Entry 5N60 (electron microscopy, 7.70 A resolution (low resolution: residue-level contacts below are approximate; hydrogen-bond / salt-bridge calls are withheld)); this record covers chains Q and R of the 18 polymer chains in the assembly.

# Chain Q
Name: RNA polymerase I-specific transcription initiation factor RRN7
Organism: Saccharomyces cerevisiae (strain ATCC 204508 / S288c)
UniProtKB: P40992 (RRN7_YEAST); residues 1-514 here = UniProt positions 1-514
Amino-acid sequence (514 residues; numbered 1 to 514; the number before each row is that of its first residue):
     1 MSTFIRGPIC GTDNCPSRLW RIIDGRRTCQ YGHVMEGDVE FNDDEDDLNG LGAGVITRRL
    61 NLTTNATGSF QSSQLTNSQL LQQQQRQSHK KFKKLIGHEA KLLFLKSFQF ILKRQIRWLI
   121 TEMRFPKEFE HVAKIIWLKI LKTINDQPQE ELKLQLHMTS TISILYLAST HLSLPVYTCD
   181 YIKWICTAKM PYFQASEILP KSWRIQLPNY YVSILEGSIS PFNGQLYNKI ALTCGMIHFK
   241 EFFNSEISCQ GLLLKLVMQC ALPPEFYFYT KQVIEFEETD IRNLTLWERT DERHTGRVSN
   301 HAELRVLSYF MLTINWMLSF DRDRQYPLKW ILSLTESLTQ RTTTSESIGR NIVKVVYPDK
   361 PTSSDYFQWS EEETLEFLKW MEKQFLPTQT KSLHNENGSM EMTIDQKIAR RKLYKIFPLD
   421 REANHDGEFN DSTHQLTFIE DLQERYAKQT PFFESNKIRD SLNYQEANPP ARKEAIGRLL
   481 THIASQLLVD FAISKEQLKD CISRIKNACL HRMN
Unresolved in the structure: 1-2, 36-93, 200-203, 391-404, 421-431, 454-468
Ion coordination: Zn2+: C10, C15, C29
Swiss-Prot annotation at these positions:
  - zinc finger: T3 to E36 (RRN7-type)
  - region: G37 to A66 (B-reader), T67 to K101 (B-linker)
  - binding site (Zn(2+)): C10, C15, C29, H33
  - mutagenesis: C29 (C29A: Impaired binding to Pol I), H33 (H33S: Impaired binding to Pol I)

# Chain R
Name: RNA polymerase I-specific transcription initiation factor RRN11
Organism: Saccharomyces cerevisiae (strain ATCC 204508 / S288c)
UniProtKB: Q04712 (RRN11_YEAST); residue numbers follow UniProt; this construct covers 1-507
Amino-acid sequence (507 residues; row label = number of the first residue in the row):
     1 MFEVPITLTN RKFAQRRKLK YQYINYISRR FDRISKKSTT TDSLPTPENS AAENNDEEEG
    61 QNSEAGTYRR SVLQQKKRRR ERHWRSVVGE IYSTTESETD SQEEETEEGG EHDTGIDKED
   121 SDEERKFWKK YEKPEKSFEI WRTVSSQNKQ PINKQKMTYH NFKKIEKIPL RKMEIPLLHC
   181 TKENKLYFQS ISRGLEPLKT STSEVRNYRT RHIVTLTDLL HLNVSRHNWS LAYKIFATLI
   241 RIPGVQIKSL WGIGVEILDN LSNSSSGLDF LQWMCQIYSS KSRFVQNINY RSIVPPFQTG
   301 SRTHTAKFAI TYLWSSLINC QKSMEPSSNI IDKPFDTEND LLQELIDKIS EWVLTPPFME
   361 DAEVWFIYAS CHLLKADTLS RQFVNDNKNN DLIGLDRDIK INQVIKHIHY VRTFLKICLD
   421 KGGFAVPSRL IENQLKSFES RLYGEAQDIQ ERDVANVYDS IDNSSVENSF GDVYETNAEF
   481 LDTQLMDLSP EDNGLDEMHY SDEDSSE
Unresolved in the structure: 37-73, 88-136, 283-290, 325-344, 378-400, 441-507

# Chain Q / chain R interface
Contacting residue pairs (57):
  C186(Q) - Y208(R)
  T187(Q) - Y208(R)
  A188(Q) - Y208(R)
  F193(Q) - Y208(R)
  F193(Q) - R209(R)
  Q194(Q) - Y208(R)
  Q194(Q) - R209(R)
  V355(Q) - R211(R)
  V355(Q) - T215(R)
  P358(Q) - R206(R)
  F367(Q) - M1(R)
  F367(Q) - F2(R)
  E371(Q) - N223(R)
  E371(Q) - N228(R)
  E371(Q) - L231(R)
  T374(Q) - L219(R)
  L375(Q) - L231(R)
  F377(Q) - T215(R)
  F377(Q) - L219(R)
  L378(Q) - L216(R)
  L378(Q) - L219(R)
  L378(Q) - I235(R)
  W380(Q) - Y208(R)
  W380(Q) - H212(R)
  M381(Q) - H212(R)
  M381(Q) - I213(R)
  M381(Q) - L216(R)
  E382(Q) - T238(R)
  Q384(Q) - Y208(R)
  F385(Q) - Y208(R)
  F385(Q) - R209(R)
  F385(Q) - T210(R)
  F385(Q) - H212(R)
  P387(Q) - R209(R)
  T388(Q) - R209(R)
  Q389(Q) - R209(R)
  Q406(Q) - I277(R)
  Q406(Q) - S282(R)
  R410(Q) - W273(R)
  L413(Q) - W273(R)
  Y414(Q) - A237(R)
  Y414(Q) - T238(R)
  Y414(Q) - I240(R)
  Y414(Q) - R241(R)
  I416(Q) - S265(R)
  F417(Q) - Y233(R)
  F417(Q) - I257(R)
  F417(Q) - N263(R)
  F417(Q) - S264(R)
  F417(Q) - S265(R)
  F417(Q) - S266(R)
  P418(Q) - Y233(R)
  P418(Q) - A237(R)
  P418(Q) - N263(R)
  P418(Q) - S264(R)
  D420(Q) - Y233(R)
  D420(Q) - K234(R)
Interface residues without a listed pair, chain Q (34 interface residues in all): V356, K360, Y366, L386, L419
Interface residues without a listed pair, chain R (33 interface residues in all): N207, F236, I242

# Overview
Chain Q and chain R form an interface of 34 and 33 residues respectively. The Zn2+ site is built by C10(Q),
C15(Q) and C29(Q). From UniProt: 4 Zn2+-binding residues and 2 mutagenesis sites on chain Q.
Here chain Q is RNA polymerase I-specific transcription initiation factor RRN7 and chain R is RNA polymerase
I-specific transcription initiation factor RRN11, both from Saccharomyces cerevisiae (strain ATCC 204508 /
S288c). Entry 5N60 (Cryo-EM structure of RNA polymerase I in complex with Rrn3 and Core Factor (Orientation
I)) was determined by electron microscopy (same publication as 5O7X, 5N5Y, 5N5Z and 5N61).
